1A73 - chains A and B of the 6 polymer chains in the assembly; structure by X-ray diffraction, 1.80 A resolution.

Chain A (and B):
Protein: Intron 3 (I-ppo) encoded endonuclease
Organism: Physarum polycephalum
Notes: fragment: endonuclease (i-ppo) encoded endonuclease; chain B of this document is another copy of the same molecule, construct and numbering; everything in this record applies to it too
UniProt: Q94702 (PPO1_PHYPO); residue numbers follow UniProt; this construct covers 1-163
Sequence (163 residues; row label = number of the first residue in the row):
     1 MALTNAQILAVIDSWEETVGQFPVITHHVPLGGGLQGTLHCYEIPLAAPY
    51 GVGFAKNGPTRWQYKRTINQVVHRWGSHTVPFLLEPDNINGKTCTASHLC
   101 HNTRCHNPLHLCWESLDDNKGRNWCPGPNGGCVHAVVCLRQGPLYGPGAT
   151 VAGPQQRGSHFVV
Not modelled in the structure: 1
Ion coordination: Zn2+ site 1: Cys41, Cys100, Cys105, His110; Mg2+: Asn119 (shared with 1 residue of chain E); Zn2+ site 2: Cys125, Cys132, His134, Cys138

Interface between chain A and chain B:
Pairs across the interface (115; chain A residue first):
  Leu9(A) with Arg157(B)
  Ile12(A) with Arg157(B)
  Asp13(A) with Arg157(B), salt bridge
  Glu16(A) with Gln156(B); Arg157(B), hydrogen bond (side chain-backbone); Gly158(B), hydrogen bond (side chain-backbone); Phe161(B)
  Val19(A) with Phe161(B), hydrophobic
  Gly20(A) with Phe161(B)
  Leu39(A) with Val163(B)
  His40(A) with Val162(B); Val163(B), hydrogen bond (side chain-backbone)
  Tyr42(A) with His160(B), hydrogen bond (side chain-backbone); Phe161(B); Val162(B)
  Phe82(A) with Ala152(B), hydrophobic; Gly153(B)
  Glu85(A) with Ala152(B); Gln155(B)
  Pro86(A) with Val151(B)
  Ile89(A) with Ala149(B); Val151(B), hydrophobic
  Asn90(A) with Ala149(B)
  Cys94(A) with Val151(B), hydrophobic
  Leu99(A) with Pro154(B), hydrophobic
  Asn107(A) with Phe161(B); Val162(B), hydrogen bond (side chain-backbone)
  Pro108(A) with Pro154(B); Gln155(B), hydrogen bond (backbone-backbone); Phe161(B), hydrophobic
  Leu109(A) with Pro154(B); Gln156(B); Phe161(B); Val162(B); Val163(B)
  His110(A) with Val163(B), hydrogen bond (side chain-backbone)
  Leu111(A) with Gly153(B); Pro154(B)
  Cys112(A) with Thr150(B); Ala152(B)
  Trp113(A) with Thr150(B); Val151(B), hydrogen bond (backbone-backbone); Ala152(B), hydrogen bond (backbone-backbone)
  Glu114(A) with Thr150(B), hydrogen bond
  Asp117(A) with Trp124(B), hydrogen bond (backbone-side chain)
  Asp118(A) with Gly148(B); Ala149(B), hydrogen bond (side chain-backbone)
  Lys120(A) with Trp124(B)
  Gly121(A) with Trp124(B)
  Arg122(A) with Thr150(B), hydrogen bond
  Trp124(A) with Asp117(B); Lys120(B); Gly121(B); Trp124(B), hydrophobic
  Val133(A) with Tyr145(B); Gly146(B); Pro147(B)
  His134(A) with Pro147(B)
  Ala135(A) with Pro147(B), hydrogen bond (backbone-backbone)
  Val136(A) with Thr150(B); Pro154(B)
  Tyr145(A) with Val133(B)
  Gly146(A) with Val133(B)
  Pro147(A) with Val133(B); His134(B); Ala135(B), hydrogen bond (backbone-backbone)
  Gly148(A) with Asp118(B)
  Ala149(A) with Asp118(B), hydrogen bond (backbone-side chain)
  Thr150(A) with Cys112(B); Trp113(B); Glu114(B), hydrogen bond; Arg122(B), hydrogen bond; Val136(B)
  Val151(A) with Glu85(B); Pro86(B); Ile89(B), hydrophobic; Cys94(B), hydrophobic; Trp113(B), hydrogen bond (backbone-backbone)
  Ala152(A) with Phe82(B), hydrophobic; Glu85(B); Cys112(B); Trp113(B), hydrogen bond (backbone-backbone)
  Gly153(A) with Phe82(B); Leu111(B)
  Pro154(A) with Leu99(B), hydrophobic; Pro108(B); Leu109(B); Leu111(B); Val136(B)
  Gln155(A) with Pro108(B), hydrogen bond (backbone-backbone)
  Gln156(A) with Glu16(B); Leu109(B)
  Arg157(A) with Leu9(B); Ile12(B); Asp13(B), salt bridge; Glu16(B), hydrogen bond (backbone-side chain)
  Gly158(A) with Glu16(B), hydrogen bond (backbone-side chain)
  His160(A) with Glu16(B); Glu17(B); Tyr42(B)
  Phe161(A) with Glu16(B); Val19(B), hydrophobic; Gly20(B); Tyr42(B), hydrophobic; Asn107(B); Pro108(B); Leu109(B)
  Val162(A) with His40(B); Tyr42(B), hydrogen bond (backbone-side chain); Asn107(B), hydrogen bond (backbone-side chain); Leu109(B)
  Val163(A) with Leu39(B); His40(B), hydrogen bond (backbone-side chain); Leu109(B), hydrophobic; His110(B), hydrogen bond (backbone-side chain)
Other interface residues (no listed pair), chain A (57 interface residues in all): Glu17, Thr38, Asn88, Leu139, Leu144
Other interface residues (no listed pair), chain B (55 interface residues in all): Thr38, Asn88, Leu144

Overview:
57 residues of chain A face 55 of chain B across their interface, with 27 hydrogen bonds and 2 salt bridges.
Polar pairs include Asp13(A)-Arg157(B), Glu16(A)-Arg157(B) and Glu16(A)-Gly158(B). Cys41(A), Cys100(A),
Cys105(A) and His110(A) coordinate Zn2+ site 1.
Both chains are Intron 3 (I-ppo) encoded endonuclease (Physarum polycephalum). Entry 1A73 (Intron-encoded
endonuclease I-ppoi complexed with DNA) was determined by X-ray diffraction, deposited together with 1IPP and
1A74.
